PDB entry 3PO2 | X-ray diffraction, 3.30 A resolution | chains A and P of the 15 polymer chains in the assembly

[Chain A]
Name: DNA-directed RNA polymerase II subunit RPB1
Organism: Saccharomyces cerevisiae
Notes: EC 2.7.7.6
UniProtKB: P04050 (RPB1_YEAST); residues 1-1733 here = UniProt positions 1-1733
Sequence (1733 residues; each row starts with the number of its first residue):
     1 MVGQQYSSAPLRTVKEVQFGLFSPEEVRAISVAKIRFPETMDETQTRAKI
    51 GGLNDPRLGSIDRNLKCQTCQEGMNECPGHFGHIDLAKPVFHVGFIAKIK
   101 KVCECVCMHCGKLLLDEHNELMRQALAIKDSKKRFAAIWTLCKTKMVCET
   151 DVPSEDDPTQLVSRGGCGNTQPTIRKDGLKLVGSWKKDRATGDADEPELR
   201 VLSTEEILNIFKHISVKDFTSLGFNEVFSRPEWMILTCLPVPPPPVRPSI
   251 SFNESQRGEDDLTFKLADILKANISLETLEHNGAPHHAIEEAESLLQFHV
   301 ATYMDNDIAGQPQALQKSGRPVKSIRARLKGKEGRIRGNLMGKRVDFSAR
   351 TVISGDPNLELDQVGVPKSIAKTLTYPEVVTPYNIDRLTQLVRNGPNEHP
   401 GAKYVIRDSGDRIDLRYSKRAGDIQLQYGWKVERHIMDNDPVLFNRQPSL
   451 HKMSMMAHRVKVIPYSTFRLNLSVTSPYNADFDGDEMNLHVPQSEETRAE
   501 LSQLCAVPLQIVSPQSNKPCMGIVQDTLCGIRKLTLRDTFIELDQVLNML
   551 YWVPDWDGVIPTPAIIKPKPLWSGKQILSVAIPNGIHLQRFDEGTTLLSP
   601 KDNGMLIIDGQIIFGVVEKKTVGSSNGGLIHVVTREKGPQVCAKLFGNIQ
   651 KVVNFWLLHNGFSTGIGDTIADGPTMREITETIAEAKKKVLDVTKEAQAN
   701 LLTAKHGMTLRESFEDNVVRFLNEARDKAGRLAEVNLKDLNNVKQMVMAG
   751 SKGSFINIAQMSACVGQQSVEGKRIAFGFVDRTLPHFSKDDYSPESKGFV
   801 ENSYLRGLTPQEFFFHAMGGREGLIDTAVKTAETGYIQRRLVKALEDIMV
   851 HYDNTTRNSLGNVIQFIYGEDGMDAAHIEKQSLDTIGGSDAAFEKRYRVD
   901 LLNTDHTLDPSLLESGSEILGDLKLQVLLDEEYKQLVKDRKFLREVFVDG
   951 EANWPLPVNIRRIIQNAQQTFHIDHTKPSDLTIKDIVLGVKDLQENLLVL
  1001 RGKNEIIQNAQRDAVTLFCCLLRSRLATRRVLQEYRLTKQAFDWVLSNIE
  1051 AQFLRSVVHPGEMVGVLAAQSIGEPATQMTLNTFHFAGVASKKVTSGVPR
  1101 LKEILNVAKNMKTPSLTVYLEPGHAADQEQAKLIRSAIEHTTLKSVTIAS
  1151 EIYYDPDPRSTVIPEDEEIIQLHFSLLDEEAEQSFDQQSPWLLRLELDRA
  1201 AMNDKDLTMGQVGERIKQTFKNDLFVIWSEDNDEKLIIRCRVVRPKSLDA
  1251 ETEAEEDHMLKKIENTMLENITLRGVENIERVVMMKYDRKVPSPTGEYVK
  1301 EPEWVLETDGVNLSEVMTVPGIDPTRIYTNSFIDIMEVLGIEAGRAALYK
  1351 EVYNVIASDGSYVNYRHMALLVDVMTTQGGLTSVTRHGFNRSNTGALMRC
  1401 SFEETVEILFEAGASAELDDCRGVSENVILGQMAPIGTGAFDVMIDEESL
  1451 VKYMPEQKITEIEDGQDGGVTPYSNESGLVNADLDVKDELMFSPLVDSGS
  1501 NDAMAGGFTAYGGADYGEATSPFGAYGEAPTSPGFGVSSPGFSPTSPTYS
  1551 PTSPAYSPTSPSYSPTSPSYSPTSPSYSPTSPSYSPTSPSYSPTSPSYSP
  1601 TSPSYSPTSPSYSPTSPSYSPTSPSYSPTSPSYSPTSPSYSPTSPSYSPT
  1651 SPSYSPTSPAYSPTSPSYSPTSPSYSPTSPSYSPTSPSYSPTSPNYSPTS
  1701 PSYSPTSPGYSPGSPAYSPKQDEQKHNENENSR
Not modelled in the structure: 1-2, 187-194, 1087-1090, 1177-1186, 1245-1253, 1455-1733
Bound ions: Zn2+ site 1: Cys67, Cys70, Cys77, His80; Zn2+ site 2: Cys107, Cys110, Cys148, Cys167; Mg2+: Asp481, Asp483, Asp485 (shared with C11(P) of chain P)
Curated features (UniProtKB/Swiss-Prot):
  - region: Pro248 to Asp260 (Lid loop), Asn306 to Lys323 (Rudder loop), Pro810 to Glu822 (Bridging helix)
  - binding site (Zn(2+)): Cys67, Cys70, Cys77, His80, Cys107, Cys110, Cys148, Cys167
  - binding site (Mg(2+)): Asp481, Asp483, Asp485
  - modified residue: Thr1471 (Phosphothreonine)
  - cross-link (Glycyl lysine isopeptide (Lys-Gly)): Lys695 (interchain with G-Cter in ubiquitin), Lys1246 (interchain with G-Cter in ubiquitin), Lys1350 (interchain with G-Cter in ubiquitin)
  - natural variant: Ser1653 to Pro1659 (deletion: In strain: A364A)
  - mutagenesis: Lys1246 (K1246R: Impairs ubiquitination during transcription stress)

[Chain P]
Molecule: RNA product strand
Sequence (15 nucleotides; each row starts with the number of its first residue):
     5 CCCCCCCCCCCCCCC
Bound ions: Mg2+: C11 (shared with Asp481(A), Asp483(A), Asp485(A) of chain A)

[Interface between chain A and chain P]
Pairs across the interface (29):
  Arg446(A) - C10(P)  sugar contact
  Arg446(A) - C11(P)  sugar contact
  Asp481(A) - C11(P)  phosphate contact
  Asp481(A) - C12(P)  phosphate contact
  Asp483(A) - C11(P)  phosphate contact
  Asp485(A) - C11(P)  phosphate contact
  Arg726(A) - C16(P)  hydrogen bond to the base
  Asp727(A) - C16(P)  base contact
  Asp727(A) - C17(P)  sugar contact
  Arg731(A) - C17(P)  hydrogen bond to the sugar
  Arg731(A) - C18(P)  sugar contact
  Glu734(A) - C17(P)  base contact
  Glu734(A) - C18(P)  base contact
  Lys752(A) - C14(P)  salt bridge to the phosphate
  Ser754(A) - C15(P)  phosphate contact
  Ser754(A) - C16(P)  hydrogen bond to the phosphate
  Phe755(A) - C16(P)  hydrogen bond to the phosphate
  Phe755(A) - C17(P)  stacking on the base
  Ile756(A) - C15(P)  base contact
  Ile756(A) - C16(P)  hydrogen bond to the phosphate
  Ala759(A) - C16(P)  base contact
  Gln760(A) - C16(P)  base contact
  Cys764(A) - C16(P)  hydrogen bond to the base
  Val765(A) - C16(P)  base contact
  Thr827(A) - C12(P)  base contact
  Thr831(A) - C11(P)  base contact
  Gln1078(A) - C13(P)  hydrogen bond to the base
  Thr1080(A) - C13(P)  hydrogen bond to the base
  Thr1080(A) - C14(P)  hydrogen bond to the base
Other interface residues (no listed pair), chain A (28 interface residues in all): Asn479, Lys728, Gly753, Asn757, Leu824, Met1079, Phe1084, Asp1359

[Overview]
Chain A and chain P form an interface of 28 and 9 residues respectively, with 9 hydrogen bonds, 1 salt bridge
and 1 aromatic stacking contact. Polar pairs include Arg726(A)-C16(P), Cys764(A)-C16(P) and Gln1078(A)-C13(P).
Here chain A is DNA-directed RNA polymerase II subunit RPB1 (Saccharomyces cerevisiae) and chain P is RNA
product strand. Entry 3PO2 (Arrested RNA Polymerase II elongation complex) was determined by X-ray diffraction
together with 3PO3 from the same study.
